4TNV - chains G and K of the 15 polymer chains in the assembly; structure by X-ray diffraction, 3.60 A resolution.

[Chain G]
Name: Mouse monoclonal Fab fragment, heavy chain
Organism: Mus musculus
Notes: antibody fragment or engineered binder
Sequence (224 residues; each row starts with the number of its first residue):
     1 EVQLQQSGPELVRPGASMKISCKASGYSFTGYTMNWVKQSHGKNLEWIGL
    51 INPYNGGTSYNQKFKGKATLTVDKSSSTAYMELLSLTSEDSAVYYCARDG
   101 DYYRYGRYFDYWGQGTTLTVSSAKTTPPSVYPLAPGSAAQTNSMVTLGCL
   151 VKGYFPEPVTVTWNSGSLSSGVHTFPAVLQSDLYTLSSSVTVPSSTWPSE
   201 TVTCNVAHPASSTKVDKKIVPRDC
Cystine bridges: Cys22-Cys96, Cys149-Cys204

[Chain K]
Name: Mouse monoclonal Fab fragment, light chain
Organism: Mus musculus
Notes: antibody fragment or engineered binder
Sequence (215 residues; row label = number of the first residue in the row):
     1 QAVVTQESALTTSPGETVTLTCRSSTGAVTTINFANWVQEKPDHLFTGLI
    51 GGINNRAPGVPARFSGSLIGDKAALTITGAQTEDEAIYFCALWYSNHWVF
   101 GGGTKLTVLGQPKSSPSVTLFPPSSEELETNKATLVCTITDFYPGVVTVD
   151 WKVDGTPVTQGMETTQPSKQSNNKYMASSYLTLTARAWERHSSYSCQVTH
   201 EGHTVEKSLSRADCS
Disordered / not traced: 213-215
Cystine bridges: Cys22-Cys90, Cys137-Cys196

[Interface between chain G and chain K]
Pairs across the interface (79; chain G residue first):
  Val37(G) - Phe100(K)  hydrophobic
  Gln39(G) - Glu40(K)  hydrogen bond
  Gln39(G) - Phe46(K)
  Asn44(G) - Gly101(K)  hydrogen bond (side chain-backbone)
  Asn44(G) - Gly102(K)
  Leu45(G) - Phe46(K)  hydrophobic
  Leu45(G) - Phe89(K)  hydrophobic
  Leu45(G) - Phe100(K)
  Trp47(G) - His97(K)
  Trp47(G) - Trp98(K)
  Ser59(G) - Asn96(K)  hydrogen bond
  Tyr95(G) - His44(K)
  Tyr95(G) - Phe46(K)
  Asp101(G) - Asn55(K)
  Tyr105(G) - Trp93(K)
  Tyr105(G) - Trp98(K)  hydrogen bond
  Gly106(G) - Gly52(K)
  Arg107(G) - Phe34(K)
  Arg107(G) - Asn36(K)
  Arg107(G) - Gly52(K)
  Arg107(G) - Trp93(K)
  Arg107(G) - Trp98(K)
  Tyr108(G) - Asn36(K)
  Tyr108(G) - Gly51(K)
  Tyr108(G) - Gly52(K)
  Tyr108(G) - Asn55(K)  hydrogen bond
  Tyr108(G) - Arg56(K)
  Phe109(G) - Asn36(K)
  Phe109(G) - Val38(K)  hydrophobic
  Phe109(G) - Gly48(K)
  Phe109(G) - Trp98(K)
  Asp110(G) - Gly48(K)  hydrogen bond (backbone-backbone)
  Asp110(G) - Ala57(K)
  Asp110(G) - Pro58(K)
  Tyr111(G) - Pro58(K)
  Trp112(G) - Val38(K)  hydrophobic
  Trp112(G) - Phe46(K)  hydrophobic
  Gln114(G) - His44(K)
  Tyr131(G) - Ser124(K)
  Tyr131(G) - Glu126(K)
  Tyr131(G) - Glu127(K)
  Tyr131(G) - Thr130(K)  hydrogen bond
  Pro132(G) - Ser124(K)
  Pro132(G) - Glu126(K)
  Leu133(G) - Phe121(K)  hydrophobic
  Leu133(G) - Val136(K)  hydrophobic
  Ala134(G) - Pro122(K)
  Pro135(G) - Pro122(K)
  Ser137(G) - Leu209(K)
  Ser137(G) - Ala212(K)
  Thr146(G) - Thr119(K)
  Thr146(G) - Phe121(K)
  Leu150(G) - Thr134(K)
  Leu150(G) - Val136(K)  hydrophobic
  Lys152(G) - Lys132(K)
  Lys152(G) - Thr134(K)
  His173(G) - Gln170(K)  hydrogen bond
  Thr174(G) - Met176(K)
  Phe175(G) - Thr138(K)
  Phe175(G) - Thr140(K)
  Phe175(G) - Met176(K)  hydrophobic
  Phe175(G) - Ala177(K)
  Phe175(G) - Ser178(K)
  Pro176(G) - Thr165(K)
  Pro176(G) - Gln166(K)
  Pro176(G) - Ser168(K)
  Val178(G) - Glu163(K)
  Val178(G) - Thr165(K)
  Val178(G) - Tyr180(K)  hydrophobic
  Leu179(G) - Glu163(K)
  Gln180(G) - Gly161(K)
  Gln180(G) - Glu163(K)
  Gln180(G) - Thr182(K)  hydrogen bond
  Thr185(G) - Tyr180(K)  hydrogen bond (backbone-side chain)
  Leu186(G) - Tyr180(K)
  Ser187(G) - Val136(K)
  Ser187(G) - Tyr180(K)  hydrogen bond
  Lys217(G) - Glu126(K)  salt bridge
  Asp223(G) - Ala212(K)
Other interface residues (no listed pair), chain G (46 interface residues in all): Asn35, His41, Glu46, Tyr60, Asn61, Val93, Ser189, Cys224
Other interface residues (no listed pair), chain K (50 interface residues in all): Thr47, Ile139, Asp141, Arg211

[In short]
46 residues of chain G and 50 residues of chain K are in contact; the contacts include 11 hydrogen bonds and 1
salt bridge. Among the polar pairs are Lys217(G)-Glu126(K), Gln39(G)-Glu40(K) and Asn44(G)-Gly101(K).
Here chain G is Mouse monoclonal Fab fragment, heavy chain and chain K is Mouse monoclonal Fab fragment, light
chain, both from Mus musculus. Entry 4TNV (C. elegans glutamate-gated chloride channel (GluCl) in complex with
Fab in a non-conducting conformation) was determined by X-ray diffraction together with 4TNW from the same
study.
